PDB entry 2XWU | X-ray diffraction, 2.80 A resolution | chains A and B

[Chain A]
Molecule: Sumo-conjugating enzyme UBC9
Source organism: Homo sapiens
Notes: EC 6.3.2.19
UniProtKB: P63279 (UBC9_HUMAN); numbering as in UniProt (aligned over 1-158)
Sequence (158 residues; each row starts with the number of its first residue):
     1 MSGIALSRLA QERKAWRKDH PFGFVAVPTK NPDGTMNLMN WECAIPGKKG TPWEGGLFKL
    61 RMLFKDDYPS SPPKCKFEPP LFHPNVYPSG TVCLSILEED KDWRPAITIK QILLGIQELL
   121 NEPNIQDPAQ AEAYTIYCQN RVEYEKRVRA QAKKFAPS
UniProt features mapped onto this chain:
  - region: R13 to K18 (Interaction with SUMO1)
  - active site: C93 (Glycyl thioester intermediate)
  - site: I4 (Interaction with RANBP2), V25 (Interaction with RANBP2), L57 (Interaction with RANBP2), D100, K101 (Substrate binding)
  - modified residue: S2 (N-acetylserine), K65 (N6-acetyllysine), S71 (Phosphoserine)
  - cross-link (Glycyl lysine isopeptide (Lys-Gly)): K18 (interchain with G-Cter in SUMO2), K48 (interchain with G-Cter in SUMO2), K49 (interchain with G-Cter in SUMO1), K101 (interchain with G-Cter in SUMO2)
  - mutagenesis: R13 to K14 (Impairs binding to SUMO1 and catalytic activity), R17 to K18 (Impairs binding to SUMO1 and catalytic activity), F22 (F22A: Impairs binding to RANBP2), V25 (V25A: Impairs binding to RANBP2), V27 (V27A: Impairs binding to RANBP2), E42 (E42A: Slightly impairs binding to RANBP2), K48 (K48A: Slightly impairs binding to RANBP2), E54 (E54A: Slightly impairs binding to RANBP2), L57 (L57A: Impairs binding to RANBP2), K59 (K59A: Impairs binding to RANBP2), R61 (R61A: Slightly impairs binding to RANBP2), N85 (N85Q: Impairs catalytic activity), 4 further mutagenesis entries in UniProt
Reported in the primary citation:
  - catalytic residues: C93 (citing earlier work)
  - post-translational modification sites: K14 (citing earlier work)

[Chain B]
Molecule: Importin13
Source organism: Homo sapiens
UniProtKB: O94829 (IPO13_HUMAN); residues 1-963 here = UniProt positions 1-963
Sequence (963 residues; row label = number of the first residue in the row):
     1 MERREEQPGA AGAGAAPALD FTVENVEKAL HQLYYDPNIE NKNLAQKWLM QAQVSPQAWH
    61 FSWQLLQPDK VPEIQYFGAS ALHIKISRYW SDIPTDQYES LKAQLFTQIT RFASGSKIVL
   121 TRLCVALASL ALSMMPDAWP CAVADMVRLF QAEDSPVDGQ GRCLALLELL TVLPEEFQTS
   181 RLPQYRKGLV RTSLAVECGA VFPLLEQLLQ QPSSPSCVRQ KVLKCFSSWV QLEVPLQDCE
   241 ALIQAAFAAL QDSELFDSSV EAIVNAISQP DAQRYVNTLL KLIPLVLGLQ EQLRQAVQNG
   301 DMETSHGICR IAVALGENHS RALLDQVEHW QSFLALVNMI MFCTGIPGHY PVNETTSSLT
   361 LTFWYTLQDD ILSFEAEKQA VYQQVYRPVY FQLVDVLLHK AQFPSDEEYG FWSSDEKEQF
   421 RIYRVDISDT LMYVYEMLGA ELLSNLYDKL GRLLTSSEEP YSWQHTEALL YGFQSIAETI
   481 DVNYSDVVPG LIGLIPRISI SNVQLADTVM FTIGALSEWL ADHPVMINSV LPLVLHALGN
   541 PELSVSSVST LKKICRECKY DLPPYAANIV AVSQDVLMKQ IHKTSQCMWL MQALGFLLSA
   601 LQVEEILKNL HSLISPYIQQ LEKLAEEIPN PSNKLAIVHI LGLLSNLFTT LDISHHEDDH
   661 EGPELRKLPV PQGPNPVVVV LQQVFQLIQK VLSKWLNDAQ VVEAVCAIFE KSVKTLLDDF
   721 APMVPQLCEM LGRMYSTIPQ ASALDLTRQL VHIFAHEPAH FPPIEALFLL VTSVTLTLFQ
   781 QGPRDHPDIV DSFMQLLAQA LKRKPDLFLC ERLDVKAVFQ CAVLALKFPE APTVKASCGF
   841 FTELLPRCGE VESVGKVVQE DGRMLLIAVL EAIGGQASRS LMDCFADILF ALNKHCFSLL
   901 SMWIKEALQP PGFPSARLSP EQKDTFSQQI LRERVNKRRV KEMVKEFTLL CRGLHGTDYT
   961 ADY
Not modelled in the structure: 1-18, 153-155, 457-460, 656-673, 955-963
Reported in the primary citation:
  - mutagenesis - K802E/R803E: decreased binding to Mago-Y14
  - mutagenesis - K802E/R803E: unchanged binding to Sumo-conjugating enzyme UBC9 (chain A)
  - mutagenesis - K802E/R803E: unchanged binding to RanGTP

[Chain A / chain B interface]
Contacting residue pairs - 50 pairs, chain A then chain B:
  R13(A) - D426(B)  salt bridge
  R17(A) - S358(B)
  R17(A) - L359(B)
  R17(A) - L361(B)
  R17(A) - T362(B)
  R17(A) - D426(B)
  K18(A) - V313(B)
  K18(A) - E317(B)
  K18(A) - N318(B)  hydrogen bond
  K18(A) - L359(B)
  K18(A) - T362(B)
  D19(A) - V264(B)
  D19(A) - R310(B)  salt bridge
  H20(A) - H306(B)
  H20(A) - R310(B)
  H20(A) - L359(B)
  P21(A) - R310(B)
  F22(A) - M302(B)  hydrophobic
  F22(A) - E303(B)
  F22(A) - H306(B)
  F22(A) - T355(B)
  V25(A) - Q419(B)
  V27(A) - I422(B)  hydrophobic
  K59(A) - D415(B)  salt bridge
  E99(A) - R181(B)
  D100(A) - R181(B)
  D102(A) - T179(B)
  R104(A) - Q178(B)
  K110(A) - E261(B)  salt bridge
  K110(A) - N265(B)
  K110(A) - R310(B)
  Q111(A) - Q231(B)
  I125(A) - Y34(B)
  I125(A) - Y76(B)  hydrophobic
  P128(A) - L33(B)  hydrophobic
  P128(A) - Q46(B)
  A131(A) - P37(B)
  A131(A) - K42(B)
  Y134(A) - L33(B)
  Y134(A) - Y34(B)
  Y134(A) - K42(B)
  T135(A) - Y34(B)
  T135(A) - Y35(B)
  T135(A) - D36(B)
  T135(A) - P37(B)
  T135(A) - K42(B)  hydrogen bond
  C138(A) - Y34(B)
  C138(A) - Y35(B)
  Q139(A) - Y35(B)
  S158(A) - S413(B)
Interface residues without a listed pair, chain A (28 interface residues in all): K14, K101, L114, Q126
Interface residues without a listed pair, chain B (34 interface residues in all): I39, E73
From the paper, about this interface:
  - pairs named by the authors: R17(A)-D426(B), R17(A)-L361(B), K18(A)-V313(B), K18(A)-E317(B), K18(A)-N318(B), D102(A)-T179(B), I125(A)-Y34(B), I125(A)-E73(B), I125(A)-Y76(B), Y134(A)-L33(B) (hydrophobic contact), Y134(A)-Y34(B) (hydrophobic contact), E261(B)-K110(A) (salt bridge), T362(B)-R17(A), T362(B)-K18(A), D415(B)-K59(A) (salt bridge)
  - hot spots on chain B (mutagenesis) - Y34R/Y35R: decreased binding to Sumo-conjugating enzyme UBC9 (chain A)

[In short]
28 residues of chain A and 34 residues of chain B are in contact, with 2 hydrogen bonds and 4 salt bridges.
Polar contacts include R13(A)-D426(B), D19(A)-R310(B) and K59(A)-D415(B). The authors report contacts between
R17(A) and D426(B), R17(A) and L361(B) and K18(A) and V313(B) among others; hydrophobic contacts between
Y134(A) and L33(B) and Y134(A) and Y34(B); salt bridges between E261(B) and K110(A) and D415(B) and K59(A).
The paper reports the catalytic residue C93(A); K802E/R803E of chain B reduce binding to Mago-Y14.
Chain A is Sumo-conjugating enzyme UBC9 and chain B is Importin13, both from Homo sapiens; the structure,
Crystal structure of importin 13 - UBC9 complex, was determined by X-ray diffraction.
